9BHA - chains A and B of the 4 polymer chains in the assembly; structure by electron microscopy, 3.50 A resolution.

[Chain A (and B)]
Name: DNA polymerase theta
Source organism: Homo sapiens
Notes: EC 3.6.4.12, 2.7.7.7, 2.7.7.49; chain B of this document is another copy of the same molecule, construct and numbering; everything in this record applies to it too
UniProt: O75417 (DPOLQ_HUMAN); numbering as in UniProt (aligned over 2-894)
Amino-acid sequence (893 residues; numbered 2 to 894; the number before each row is that of its first residue):
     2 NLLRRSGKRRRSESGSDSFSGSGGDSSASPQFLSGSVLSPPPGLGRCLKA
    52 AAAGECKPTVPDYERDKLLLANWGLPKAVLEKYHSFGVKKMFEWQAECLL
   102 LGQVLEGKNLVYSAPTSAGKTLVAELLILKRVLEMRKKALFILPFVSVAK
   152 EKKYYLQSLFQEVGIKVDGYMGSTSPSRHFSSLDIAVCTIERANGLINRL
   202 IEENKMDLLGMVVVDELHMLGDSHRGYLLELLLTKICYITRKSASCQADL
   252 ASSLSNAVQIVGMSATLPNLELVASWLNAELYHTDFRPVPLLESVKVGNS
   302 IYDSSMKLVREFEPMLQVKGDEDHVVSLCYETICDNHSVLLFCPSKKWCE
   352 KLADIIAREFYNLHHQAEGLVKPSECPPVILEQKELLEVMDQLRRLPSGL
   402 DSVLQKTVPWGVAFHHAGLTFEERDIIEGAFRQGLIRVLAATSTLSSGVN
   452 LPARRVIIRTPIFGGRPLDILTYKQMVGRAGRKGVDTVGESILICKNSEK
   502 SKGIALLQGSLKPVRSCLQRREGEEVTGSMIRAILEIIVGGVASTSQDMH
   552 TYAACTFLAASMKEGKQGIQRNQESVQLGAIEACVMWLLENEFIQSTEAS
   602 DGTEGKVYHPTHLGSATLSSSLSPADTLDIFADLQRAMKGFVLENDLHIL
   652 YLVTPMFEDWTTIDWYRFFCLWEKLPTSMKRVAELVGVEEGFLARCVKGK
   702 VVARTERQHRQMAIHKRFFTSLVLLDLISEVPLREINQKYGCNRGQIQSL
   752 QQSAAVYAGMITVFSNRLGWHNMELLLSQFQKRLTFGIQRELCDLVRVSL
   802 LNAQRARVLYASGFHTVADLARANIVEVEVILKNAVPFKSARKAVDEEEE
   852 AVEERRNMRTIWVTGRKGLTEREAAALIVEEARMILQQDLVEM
Not modelled in the structure: 2-66, 247-255, 369-376, 569-576, 601-604, 864-867, 893-894 (chain B: 2-66, 247-255, 369-376, 567-576, 864-869, 893-894)
UniProt features mapped onto this chain:
  - motif: Asp216 to His219 (DEAH box)
  - binding site (ATP): Gln96, Ala115 to Thr122
  - mutagenesis: Lys121 (K121M: Abolished ATPase activity)
Reported in the primary citation:
  - binding site for Stem-loop DNA with microhomology in the 3' overhang: Lys348, Lys352, Arg467, Lys497
  - binding site for Stem-loop DNA with microhomology in the 3' overhang: Val147, Gly173, Thr190, Arg193, Arg200, Arg226, Lys347, Ala418, Arg425, Thr443, Thr445, Gly465 to Arg467, Ser622, Val757, Met761
  - conformationally variable residues (order/disorder transition): Pro838 to Arg860
  - self-association interface (contacts with another copy of this molecule): Pro838 to Arg860

[Interface between chain A and chain B]
Residue-residue contacts (66):
  Glu591(A) with Arg843(B), hydrogen bond (backbone-side chain)
  Glu593(A) with Phe839(B); Ser841(B); Ala842(B), hydrogen bond (side chain-backbone); Arg843(B), hydrogen bond (side chain-backbone)
  Gln596(A) with Lys834(B)
  Glu599(A) with Arg873(B), salt bridge
  His613(A) with Asn835(B), hydrogen bond (side chain-backbone); Val837(B), hydrogen bond (side chain-backbone); Phe839(B)
  Leu614(A) with Phe839(B), hydrophobic
  Phe632(A) with Phe839(B), hydrophobic
  Gln636(A) with Ser841(B), hydrogen bond
  Met639(A) with Val643(B); Leu644(B), hydrogen bond (backbone-backbone); Glu645(B), hydrogen bond (backbone-backbone)
  Lys640(A) with Glu848(B), salt bridge
  Gly641(A) with Phe642(B)
  Phe642(A) with Gly641(B); Phe642(B), hydrogen bond (backbone-backbone); Leu644(B), hydrophobic
  Val643(A) with Met639(B); Lys640(B)
  Leu644(A) with Met639(B), hydrogen bond (backbone-backbone); Phe642(B), hydrophobic; Asn773(B), hydrogen bond (backbone-side chain); Met774(B), hydrophobic; Leu777(B), hydrophobic
  Glu645(A) with Met639(B), hydrogen bond (backbone-backbone)
  Arg682(A) with Arg682(B)
  Arg708(A) with Asp847(B), salt bridge
  Leu769(A) with Pro838(B); Phe839(B), hydrogen bond (backbone-backbone)
  Trp771(A) with Phe839(B), hydrogen bond (side chain-backbone)
  His772(A) with Gln780(B), hydrogen bond (backbone-side chain)
  Asn773(A) with Leu644(B), hydrogen bond (side chain-backbone); Leu777(B); Gln780(B)
  Met774(A) with Leu644(B), hydrophobic
  Leu776(A) with Leu776(B), hydrophobic; Gln780(B)
  Leu777(A) with Leu644(B), hydrophobic
  Val827(A) with Thr598(B)
  Lys834(A) with Gln596(B)
  Asn835(A) with Gln596(B), hydrogen bond; Pro611(B); His613(B), hydrogen bond (backbone-side chain)
  Val837(A) with His613(B), hydrogen bond (backbone-side chain)
  Pro838(A) with Leu769(B); Gly770(B)
  Phe839(A) with Leu614(B), hydrophobic; Phe632(B), hydrophobic; Leu769(B), hydrogen bond (backbone-backbone); Trp771(B), hydrogen bond (backbone-side chain)
  Ser841(A) with Glu593(B); Phe632(B); Gln636(B), hydrogen bond
  Ala842(A) with Glu593(B), hydrogen bond (backbone-side chain)
  Arg843(A) with Glu591(B); Leu629(B)
  Val846(A) with Arg708(B)
  Asp847(A) with Arg708(B), salt bridge
  Glu848(A) with Lys640(B), salt bridge
  Arg856(A) with Gln636(B)
  Arg860(A) with Glu593(B), salt bridge
  Arg873(A) with Glu599(B), salt bridge
Also at the interface, not in a pair above, chain A (51 interface residues in all): Asn592, Thr598, Thr612, Arg637, Leu686, Glu707, Arg711, Gly770, Gln780, Val831, Lys840, Ala852
Also at the interface, not in a pair above, chain B (52 interface residues in all): Asn592, Ser597, Ala600, Ser601, His610, Thr612, Arg637, Leu686, Arg711, Glu830, Ala845, Val846, Arg856

[Summary]
Chain A and chain B form an interface of 51 and 52 residues respectively, with 23 hydrogen bonds and 7 salt
bridges. Among the polar pairs are Glu599(A)-Arg873(B), Lys640(A)-Glu848(B) and Arg708(A)-Asp847(B). The paper
reports a binding site for Stem-loop DNA with microhomology in the 3' overhang at Lys348(A), Lys352(A) and
Arg467(A) among others; conformational variability at Pro838(A).
Both chains are DNA polymerase theta (Homo sapiens). Entry 9BHA (Human DNA polymerase theta helicase domain
dimer bound to DNA in the microhomology annealed conformation) was determined by electron microscopy (same
publication as 9BH6, 9BH7, 9BH8 and 9BH9).
